Entry 9PDB (electron microscopy, 3.83 A resolution); this record covers chains D and E of the 7 polymer chains in the assembly.

== Chain D (and E) ==
Name: Vesicle-fusing ATPase
Source organism: Cricetulus griseus
Notes: EC 3.6.4.6; chain E of this document is another copy of the same molecule, construct and numbering; everything in this record applies to it too
UniProtKB: P18708 (NSF_CRIGR); numbering as in UniProt (aligned over 1-744)
Sequence (747 residues; numbered -2 to 744; the number before each row is that of its first residue; numbers below 1 keep their minus sign (Gly-2 is residue -2)):
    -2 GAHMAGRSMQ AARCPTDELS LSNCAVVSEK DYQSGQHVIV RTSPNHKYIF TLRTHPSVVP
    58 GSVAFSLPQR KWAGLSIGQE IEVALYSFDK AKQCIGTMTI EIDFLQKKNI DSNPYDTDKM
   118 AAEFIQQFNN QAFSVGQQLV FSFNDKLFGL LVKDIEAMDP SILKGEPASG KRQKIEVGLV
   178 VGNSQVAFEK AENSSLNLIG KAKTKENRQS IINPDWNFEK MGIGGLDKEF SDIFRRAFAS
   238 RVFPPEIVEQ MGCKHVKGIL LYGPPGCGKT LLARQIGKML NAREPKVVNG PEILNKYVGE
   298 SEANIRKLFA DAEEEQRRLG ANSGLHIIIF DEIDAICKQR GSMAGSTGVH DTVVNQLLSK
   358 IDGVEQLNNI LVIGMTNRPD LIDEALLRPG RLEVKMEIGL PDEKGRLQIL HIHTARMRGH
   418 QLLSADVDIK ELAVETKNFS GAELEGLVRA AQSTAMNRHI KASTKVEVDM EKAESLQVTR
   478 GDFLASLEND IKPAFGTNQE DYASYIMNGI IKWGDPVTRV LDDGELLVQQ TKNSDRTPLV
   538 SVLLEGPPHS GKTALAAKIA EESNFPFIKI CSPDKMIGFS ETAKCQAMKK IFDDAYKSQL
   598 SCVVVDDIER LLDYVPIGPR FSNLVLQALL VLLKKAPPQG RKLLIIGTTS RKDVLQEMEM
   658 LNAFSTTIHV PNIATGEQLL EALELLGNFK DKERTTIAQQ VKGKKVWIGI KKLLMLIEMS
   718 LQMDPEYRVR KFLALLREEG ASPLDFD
Not modelled in the structure: -2 to 204, 741-744 (chain E: -2 to 205, 741-744)
Sequence notes: expression tag (-2 to 0)
Residues lining bound ligands:
  - ADP (adenosine-5'-diphosphate): Gly219, Ile220, Gly221, Leu223, Pro262, Gly263, Cys264, Gly265, Lys266, Thr267, Leu268, Ile406, His410, Gly438, Ala439
  - ATP (adenosine-5'-triphosphate), molecule 1: Asp359, Arg385, Arg388
  - ATP, molecule 2: Met504, Asn505, Gly506, Ile507, Ile508, Trp510, Val514, Pro545, His546, Ser547, Gly548, Lys549, Thr550, Ala551, Asp604, Ile707, Lys708
Curated features (UniProtKB/Swiss-Prot):
  - binding site (ATP): Asn505 to Trp510, Pro545 to Leu552
  - binding site (Mg(2+)): Thr550
  - modified residue: Lys105 (N6-acetyllysine), Ser207 (Phosphoserine), Tyr259 (Phosphotyrosine), Ser569 (Phosphoserine)
Reported in the primary citation:
  - Mg2+ coordination: Thr267
  - binding site for ATP: Asn374, Arg385, Arg388
  - catalytic residues: Asp328, Glu329, Asn374, Arg388
  - binding site for phosphate ion: Glu329
  - mutagenesis - I209N: decreased catalytic activity on ternary SNARE complexes (citing earlier work)
  - mutagenesis - I209N: unchanged catalytic activity on binary SNARE complexes (citing earlier work)
  - post-translational modification sites: Ser207 (citing earlier work)
  - self-association interface (contacts with another copy of this molecule): Ile457 to Met467
  - binding site for unknown sequence: Tyr294

== How chain D and chain E interact ==
Pairs across the interface - 62 pairs, chain D then chain E:
  Trp213(D) with Ser460(E); Thr461(E)
  Asn214(D) with Thr461(E), hydrogen bond
  Phe215(D) with Ser460(E)
  Phe231(D) with Val463(E), hydrophobic
  Arg232(D) with Thr451(E); Asn454(E)
  Val239(D) with Ile457(E), hydrophobic
  Phe240(D) with Met453(E), hydrophobic; His456(E); Ile457(E), hydrophobic; Val465(E), hydrophobic
  Ile244(D) with Leu473(E), hydrophobic
  Glu246(D) with Arg413(E), hydrogen bond (backbone-side chain)
  Gln247(D) with His417(E)
  Met248(D) with Gln449(E), hydrogen bond; Leu473(E), hydrophobic
  Cys250(D) with Gln449(E)
  Lys251(D) with Arg446(E), hydrogen bond (backbone-side chain)
  Val253(D) with Arg446(E)
  Val295(D) with Asn292(E); Lys293(E)
  Arg303(D) with Glu289(E)
  Arg337(D) with Asp331(E), salt bridge; Arg375(E)
  Ser343(D) with Ala341(E); Gly342(E), hydrogen bond (side chain-backbone)
  Asp348(D) with Lys335(E)
  Thr349(D) with Pro288(E)
  Asn352(D) with Ala332(E)
  Ser356(D) with Asn286(E), hydrogen bond; Glu329(E)
  Gly360(D) with Arg271(E), hydrogen bond (backbone-side chain)
  Val361(D) with Arg271(E), hydrogen bond (backbone-side chain)
  Gln363(D) with Arg271(E)
  Glu381(D) with Pro262(E)
  Ala382(D) with Asn374(E)
  Pro386(D) with Ala439(E); Glu440(E)
  Glu390(D) with Gly443(E); Arg446(E), salt bridge
  Leu523(D) with Met720(E), hydrophobic
  Gln526(D) with Gln719(E)
  Gln527(D) with Met716(E); Gln719(E)
  Asn530(D) with Gln719(E)
  Ser531(D) with Glu715(E), hydrogen bond
  Arg533(D) with Asn685(E); Glu715(E), salt bridge
  Lys586(D) with Ile574(E)
  Pro616(D) with Arg617(E), hydrogen bond (backbone-side chain)
  Asn620(D) with Asp610(E); Val612(E)
  Gln624(D) with Arg607(E), hydrogen bond; Asp610(E), hydrogen bond; Tyr611(E)
  Val628(D) with Ile574(E), hydrophobic
  Leu629(D) with Ile574(E), hydrophobic
  Glu654(D) with Pro613(E); Ile614(E)
  Ser662(D) with Met712(E); Met716(E)
Interface residues without a listed pair, chain D (69 interface residues in all): Ile209, Arg233, Ala236, Pro241, Gly249, Tyr294, Gly296, Glu297, Glu299, Gly338, Thr344, Gln353, Arg385, Asp532, Thr534, Pro535, Arg617, Phe618, Leu621, Leu623, Leu627, Lys632, Met655, Glu656, Asn659, Thr663
Interface residues without a listed pair, chain E (69 interface residues in all): Gly263, Thr267, Val284, Leu291, Asp328, His347, Leu378, Met414, Leu419, Ala447, Ser450, Asp466, Glu468, Asp487, Ile488, Met504, Asn505, Pro545, His546, Pro570, Asp571, Phe576, Leu683

== Summary ==
Chain D and chain E each contribute 69 residues to their interface, with 12 hydrogen bonds and 3 salt bridges.
Polar pairs include Arg337(D)-Asp331(E), Glu390(D)-Arg446(E) and Arg533(D)-Glu715(E). Chain D binds ATP and
ADP. From the paper: catalytic residues Asp328(D), Glu329(D) and Asn374(D) among others; I209N of chain D
reduces catalytic activity on ternary SNARE complexes.
Chain D and chain E are both Vesicle-fusing ATPase (Cricetulus griseus); the structure, 22bin20S complex
(NSF-alphaSNAP-2:2 syntaxin-1a:SNAP-25), hydrolyzing, class 22, was determined by electron microscopy,
deposited together with 9OJR, 9OJU, 9OJZ, 9OK3, 9OK5, 9OKC and 17 further entries.
